Entry 7BE1 (X-ray diffraction, 1.40 A resolution); this record covers chain AAA.

# Chain AAA
Molecule: Lysozyme
From: Gallus gallus
Notes: EC 3.2.1.17
UniProt: P00698 (LYSC_CHICK); residues 1-129 here correspond to UniProt positions 19-147 (UniProt number = residue number + 18)
Sequence (129 residues; each row starts with the number of its first residue):
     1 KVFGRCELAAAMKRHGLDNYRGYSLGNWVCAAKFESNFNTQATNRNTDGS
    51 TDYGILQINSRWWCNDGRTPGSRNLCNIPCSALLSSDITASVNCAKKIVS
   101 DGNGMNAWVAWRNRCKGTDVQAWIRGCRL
Disulfide bonds: C6-C127, C30-C115, C64-C80, C76-C94
Metal / ion sites: Rh ion site 1: K13, L129 (together with acetate ion); Rh ion site 2: R14, H15 (together with acetate ion); Na+ site 1: E35 (together with 1,2-ethanediol); Na+ site 2: S60, C64, S72, R73 (together with nitrate ion)
UniProt features mapped onto this chain:
  - active site: E35, D52
  - binding site (substrate): D101
From the paper describing this entry:
  - Rh ion coordination: K13, R14, H15, L129

# In short
K13 and L129 coordinate Rh ion site 1. R14 and H15 form the Rh ion site 2. From UniProt: active-site residues
E35 and D52 and substrate-binding residue D101. The paper reports Rh ion coordination by K13, R14 and H15
among others.
Chain AAA is Lysozyme (Gallus gallus); the structure, X-ray structure of Hen Egg White Lysozyme with dirhodium
tetraacetate (3), was determined by X-ray diffraction (same publication as 7BDZ, 7BE0, 7BE2, 7BEB and 7BEC).
